Entry 1QYG (X-ray diffraction, 1.81 A resolution); this record covers chains L and H.

Chain L:
Protein: Fab M82G2, light chain
From: Mus musculus
Notes: antibody fragment or engineered binder
Amino-acid sequence (218 residues; numbered 1 to 213 plus 5 insertion-coded residues; the number before each row is that of its first residue; a row labelled like 27A-27E holds insertion residues (27A, then the next letters in order)):
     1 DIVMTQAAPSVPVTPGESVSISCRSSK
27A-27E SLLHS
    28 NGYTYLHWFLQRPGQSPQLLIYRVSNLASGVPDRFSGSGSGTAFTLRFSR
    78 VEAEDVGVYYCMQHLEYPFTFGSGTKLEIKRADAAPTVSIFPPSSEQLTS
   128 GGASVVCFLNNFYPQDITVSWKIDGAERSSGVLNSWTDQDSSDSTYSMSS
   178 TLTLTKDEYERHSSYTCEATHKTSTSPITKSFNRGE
Cystine bridges: Cys23-Cys88, Cys134-Cys194
Ligand contacts: benzoylecgonine (BCG; 3-(benzoyloxy)-8-methyl-8-azabicyclo[3.2.1]octane-2-carboxylic acid): His27D, Tyr32, His91, Leu92, Tyr94, Phe96

Chain H:
Protein: Fab M82G2, heavy chain
From: Mus musculus
Notes: antibody fragment or engineered binder
Amino-acid sequence (223 residues; row label = number of the first residue in the row; note: 13 numbers in that range are skipped by the numbering (no residue carries them; nothing is unmodelled there); a row labelled like 52A-52C holds insertion residues (52A, then the next letters in order)):
     1 EVTLQESGGGLVQPGGSMKLSCAASGFTFSDAWVDWVRQSPGKGLEWVAE
    51 IR
52A-52C NKA
    53 NNHATKYTESVKGRFTISRDDSKSSVYLQM
82A-82C NSL
    83 RAEDTGIYYCTSVPQLGR
100A-100B GF
   101 AYWGQGTLVTVSAASTTPPSVYPLAPGSGGASTSGSMVTLGCLVKGYFPE
   151 PVTV
   156 TW
   162 NSGALSSG
   171 VHTFPAVLQSD
   184 LYTLSSSVTVPSS
   198 TWP
   202 SQTVT
   208 CNVAHPASSTQVDKKI
   226 VPK
Unresolved in the structure: 132-134
Cystine bridges: Cys22-Cys92, Cys142-Cys208
Ligand contacts: benzoylecgonine (BCG; 3-(benzoyloxy)-8-methyl-8-azabicyclo[3.2.1]octane-2-carboxylic acid): Asp31, Ala32, Trp33, Asn52A, Val95, Pro96, Gln97, Leu98, Gly99, Arg100

Interface between chain L and chain H:
Contacting residue pairs - 71 pairs, chain L then chain H:
  Tyr32(L) - Leu98(H)
  His34(L) - Gly100A(H)
  Phe36(L) - Phe100B(H)
  Phe36(L) - Trp103(H)
  Gln38(L) - Gln39(H)  hydrogen bond
  Gln38(L) - Tyr91(H)  hydrogen bond
  Ser43(L) - Tyr91(H)
  Ser43(L) - Gly104(H)  hydrogen bond (side chain-backbone)
  Ser43(L) - Gln105(H)  hydrogen bond (side chain-backbone)
  Pro44(L) - Leu45(H)  hydrophobic
  Pro44(L) - Tyr91(H)
  Pro44(L) - Trp103(H)
  Leu46(L) - Arg100(H)
  Leu46(L) - Phe100B(H)
  Leu46(L) - Ala101(H)  hydrophobic
  Tyr49(L) - Gly99(H)
  Tyr49(L) - Arg100(H)
  Arg50(L) - Gly99(H)  hydrogen bond (side chain-backbone)
  Tyr87(L) - Gln39(H)  hydrogen bond
  Tyr87(L) - Leu45(H)  hydrophobic
  Met89(L) - Phe100B(H)  hydrophobic
  His91(L) - Val95(H)
  His91(L) - Gly100A(H)
  Tyr94(L) - Trp33(H)
  Tyr94(L) - Trp47(H)  hydrophobic
  Tyr94(L) - Glu50(H)  hydrogen bond
  Tyr94(L) - Arg52(H)  hydrogen bond
  Tyr94(L) - Lys58(H)
  Pro95(L) - Trp47(H)  hydrophobic
  Phe96(L) - Asp35(H)
  Phe96(L) - Trp47(H)
  Phe96(L) - Glu50(H)
  Phe96(L) - Phe100B(H)  hydrophobic
  Phe98(L) - Leu45(H)
  Ser116(L) - Thr139(H)
  Phe118(L) - Leu124(H)
  Phe118(L) - Ala125(H)
  Phe118(L) - Pro126(H)
  Phe118(L) - Thr139(H)
  Pro119(L) - Lys228(H)  hydrogen bond (backbone-side chain)
  Ser121(L) - Tyr122(H)
  Ser121(L) - Pro123(H)
  Glu123(L) - Tyr122(H)
  Glu123(L) - Lys221(H)  salt bridge
  Gln124(L) - Tyr122(H)
  Gln124(L) - Leu143(H)
  Gln124(L) - Lys145(H)
  Ser131(L) - Leu143(H)
  Ser131(L) - Lys145(H)
  Phe135(L) - Thr139(H)
  Phe135(L) - Leu140(H)
  Phe135(L) - Phe174(H)  hydrophobic
  Phe135(L) - Ser188(H)
  Phe135(L) - Ser189(H)
  Phe135(L) - Ser190(H)
  Asn137(L) - His172(H)
  Asn137(L) - Phe174(H)
  Asn137(L) - Ser190(H)  hydrogen bond
  Asn138(L) - His172(H)  hydrogen bond
  Leu160(L) - Val177(H)  hydrophobic
  Leu160(L) - Gln179(H)
  Asn161(L) - Val177(H)
  Ser162(L) - Phe174(H)
  Ser162(L) - Pro175(H)  hydrogen bond (side chain-backbone)
  Trp163(L) - Pro175(H)
  Thr164(L) - Phe174(H)
  Ser174(L) - His172(H)  hydrogen bond
  Ser174(L) - Phe174(H)
  Met175(L) - Phe174(H)
  Ser176(L) - Phe174(H)
  Ser176(L) - Ser188(H)  hydrogen bond
Other interface residues (no listed pair), chain L (42 interface residues in all): Tyr30, Gln42, Gln45, Pro120, Ser127, Val133, Asp167, Thr178
Other interface residues (no listed pair), chain H (46 interface residues in all): Val37, Glu46, Thr60, Gly106, Val121, Gly141, Thr173, Thr186

Summary:
Chain L and chain H form an interface of 42 and 46 residues respectively, with 14 hydrogen bonds and 1 salt
bridge. Polar pairs include Glu123(L)-Lys221(H), Gln38(L)-Gln39(H) and Gln38(L)-Tyr91(H). Benzoylecgonine is
bound between chain L and chain H.
Here chain L is Fab M82G2, light chain and chain H is Fab M82G2, heavy chain, both from Mus musculus. Entry
1QYG (Anti-cocaine antibody M82G2 complexed with benzoylecgonine) was determined by X-ray diffraction,
deposited together with 1Q72 and 1RFD.
